Entry 9EIL (electron microscopy, 3.20 A resolution); this record covers chains G and J of the 11 polymer chains in the assembly.

# Chain G
Name: Histone H2A type 1
Source organism: Xenopus laevis
UniProt: P06897 (H2A1_XENLA); residues 1-129 here correspond to UniProt positions 2-130 (UniProt number = residue number + 1)
Amino-acid sequence (129 residues; numbered 1 to 129; the number before each row is that of its first residue):
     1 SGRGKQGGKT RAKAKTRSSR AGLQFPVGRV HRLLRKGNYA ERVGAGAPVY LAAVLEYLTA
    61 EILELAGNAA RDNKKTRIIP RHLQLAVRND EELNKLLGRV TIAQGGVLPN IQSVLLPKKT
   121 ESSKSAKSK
Disordered / not traced: 1-13, 119-129
Differences from the reference sequence: engineered mutation Arg99 (Gly100 in P06897), Ser123 (Ala124 in P06897)
UniProt features mapped onto this chain:
  - modified residue: Ser1 (N-acetylserine), Lys5 (N6-(2-hydroxyisobutyryl)lysine), Lys9 (N6-(2-hydroxyisobutyryl)lysine), Lys36 (N6-(2-hydroxyisobutyryl)lysine), Lys74 (N6-(2-hydroxyisobutyryl)lysine), Lys75 (N6-(2-hydroxyisobutyryl)lysine), Lys95 (N6-(2-hydroxyisobutyryl)lysine), Gln104 (N5-methylglutamine), Lys118 (N6-(2-hydroxyisobutyryl)lysine)
  - cross-link (Glycyl lysine isopeptide (Lys-Gly)): Lys13 (interchain with G-Cter in ubiquitin), Lys15 (interchain with G-Cter in ubiquitin), Lys119 (interchain with G-Cter in ubiquitin)

# Chain J
Molecule: 185-nt DNA strand
Sequence (185 nucleotides; row label = number of the first residue in the row; numbers below 1 keep their minus sign (DA-92 is residue -92)):
   -92 ATCCCTATAC GCGGCCGCCC TGGAGAATCC CGGTGCCGAG GCCGCTCAAT TGGTCGTAGA
   -32 CAGCTCTAGC ACCGCTTAAA CGCACGTACG CGCTGTCCCC CGCGTTTTAA CCGCCAAGGG
    28 GATTACTCCC TAGTCTCCAG GCACGTGTCA GATATATACA TCCTGTGCAT GTATTGAACA
    88 GCGAT
Disordered / not traced: -92 to -73, 69-92

# Chain G / chain J interface
Residue-residue contacts (11; chain G residue first):
  Ala14(G) - DT-42(J)  phosphate contact
  Lys15(G) - DT-43(J)  phosphate contact
  Lys15(G) - DT-42(J)  phosphate contact
  Thr16(G) - DT-43(J)  phosphate contact
  Arg17(G) - DT-43(J)  salt bridge to the phosphate
  Arg20(G) - DT-42(J)  salt bridge to the phosphate
  Gly28(G) - DT-43(J)  phosphate contact
  Arg29(G) - DA-44(J)  phosphate contact
  Arg32(G) - DA-44(J)  salt bridge to the phosphate
  Arg42(G) - DA-35(J)  sugar contact
  Arg77(G) - DA-54(J)  sugar contact
Also at the interface, not in a pair above, chain G (11 interface residues in all): Ser18

# In short
11 residues of chain G and 5 residues of chain J are in contact, with 3 salt bridges. Polar pairs include
Arg17(G)-DT-43(J), Arg20(G)-DT-42(J) and Arg32(G)-DA-44(J).
Chain G is Histone H2A type 1 (Xenopus laevis) and chain J is a 185-nt DNA strand; the structure, SIRT6 bound
to an H3K27Ac nucleosome, was determined by electron microscopy.
